PDB entry 8ZDO | electron microscopy, 2.97 A resolution | chains S and s of the 39 polymer chains in the assembly

== Chain S ==
Protein: Tape measure protein (gp16)
Source organism: Mycolicibacterium smegmatis MC2 155
Amino-acid sequence (1699 residues; each row starts with the number of its first residue):
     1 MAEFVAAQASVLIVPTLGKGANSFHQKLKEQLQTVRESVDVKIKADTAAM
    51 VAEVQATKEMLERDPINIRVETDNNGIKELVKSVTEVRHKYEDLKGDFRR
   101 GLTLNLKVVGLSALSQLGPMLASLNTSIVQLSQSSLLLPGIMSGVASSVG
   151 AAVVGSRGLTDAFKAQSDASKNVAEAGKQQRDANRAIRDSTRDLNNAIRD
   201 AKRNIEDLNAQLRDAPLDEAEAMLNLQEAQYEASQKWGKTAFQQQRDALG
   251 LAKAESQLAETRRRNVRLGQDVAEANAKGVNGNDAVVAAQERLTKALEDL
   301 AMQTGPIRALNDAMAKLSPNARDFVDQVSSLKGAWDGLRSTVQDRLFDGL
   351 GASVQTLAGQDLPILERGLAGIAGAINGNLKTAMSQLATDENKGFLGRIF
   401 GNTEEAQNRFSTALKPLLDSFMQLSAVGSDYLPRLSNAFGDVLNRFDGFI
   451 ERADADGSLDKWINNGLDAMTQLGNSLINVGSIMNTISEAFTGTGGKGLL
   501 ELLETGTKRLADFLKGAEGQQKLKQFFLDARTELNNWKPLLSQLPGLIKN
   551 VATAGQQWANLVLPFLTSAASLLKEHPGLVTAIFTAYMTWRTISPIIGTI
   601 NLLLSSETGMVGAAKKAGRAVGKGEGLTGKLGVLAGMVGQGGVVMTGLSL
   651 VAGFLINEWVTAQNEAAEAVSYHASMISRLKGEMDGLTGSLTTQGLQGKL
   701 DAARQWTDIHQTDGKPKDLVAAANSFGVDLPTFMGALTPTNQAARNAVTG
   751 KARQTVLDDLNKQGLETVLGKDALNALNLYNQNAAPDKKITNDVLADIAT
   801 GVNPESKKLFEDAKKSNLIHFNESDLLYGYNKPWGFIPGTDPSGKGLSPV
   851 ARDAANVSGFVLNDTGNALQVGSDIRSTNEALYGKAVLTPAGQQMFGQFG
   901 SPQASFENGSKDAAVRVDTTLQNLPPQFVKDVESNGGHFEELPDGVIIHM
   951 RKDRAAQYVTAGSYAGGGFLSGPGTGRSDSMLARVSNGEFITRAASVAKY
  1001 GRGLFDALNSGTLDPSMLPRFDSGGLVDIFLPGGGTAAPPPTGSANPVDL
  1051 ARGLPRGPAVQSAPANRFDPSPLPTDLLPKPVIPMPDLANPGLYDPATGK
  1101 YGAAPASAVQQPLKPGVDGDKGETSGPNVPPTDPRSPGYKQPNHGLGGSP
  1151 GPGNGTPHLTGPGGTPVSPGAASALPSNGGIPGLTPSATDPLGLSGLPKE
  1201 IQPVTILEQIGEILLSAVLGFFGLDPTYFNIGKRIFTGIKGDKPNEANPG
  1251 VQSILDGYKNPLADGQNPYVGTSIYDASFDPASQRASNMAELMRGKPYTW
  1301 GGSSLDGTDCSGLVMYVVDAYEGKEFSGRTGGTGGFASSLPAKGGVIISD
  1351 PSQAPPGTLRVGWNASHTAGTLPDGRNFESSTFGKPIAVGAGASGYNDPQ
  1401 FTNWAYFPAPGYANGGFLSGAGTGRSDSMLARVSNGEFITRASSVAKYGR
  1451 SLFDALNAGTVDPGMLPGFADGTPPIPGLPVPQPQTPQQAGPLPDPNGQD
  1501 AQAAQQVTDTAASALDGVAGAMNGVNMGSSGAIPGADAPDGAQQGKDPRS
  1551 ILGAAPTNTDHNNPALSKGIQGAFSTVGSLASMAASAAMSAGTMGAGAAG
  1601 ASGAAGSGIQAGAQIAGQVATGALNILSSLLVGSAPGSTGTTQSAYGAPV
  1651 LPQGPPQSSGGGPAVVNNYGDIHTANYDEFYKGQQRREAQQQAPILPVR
Not modelled in the structure: 1-1657

== Chain s ==
Protein: Baseplate hub protein (gp18)
Source organism: Mycolicibacterium smegmatis MC2 155
Amino-acid sequence (587 residues; each row starts with the number of its first residue):
     1 MANNWTDILAASDGDEWAAFKTIEAQADEVRAGHQALRRAKPLIRLWMNN
    51 PDGSEGLVYVGRVDYDDTIRGSFPFKNNTPSQGVLELRDDNYLAVWLKQL
   101 PNNPELKKNVVITVDFYGGKKRWSGLLDKWTIKSKEHVKYLEVTFNDDLT
   151 MLQYLLCPPNPALPIPVLQFPRIFGIAGPAKWAISTLIFINLFRVQGNLW
   201 TLPDDPFNLESWDDILDWSDWQCFVKSNSFLLDDSSVWTFLSSRMNPVDS
   251 IIADALDDAQLTITYRRVLTDDGETAEGFPGAHGIKNGALVFEIVDNSNA
   301 TALEGTFFSGTIVDGFARSVLLYGGGFVEDTLSVVSDDQTLQPDEYYQSG
   351 WLATMAKMPWLVVRDNEWTPIESSDLSWGPAKNVSVIVGGDNPAADAIAK
   401 LIIETTGNLLGYFLLGGFSSAGTIAADIIMPFLVGTIAAWLQWKNTGRAT
   451 ELGWVHYWELYQQGAETNSWSLAALAALRGGFLVGRSETVHLMALHDSWI
   501 IPGLHIDIGQRMGSTVNSKGVENIVWVNQLEEMTAAWDNSAGQTMPLSWV
   551 LKAGKSDRAMSIGERVARLAKKMSEALNNVGVHIVQS
Not modelled in the structure: 1

== How chain S and chain s interact ==
Contacting residue pairs - 28 pairs, chain S then chain s:
  R1686(S) - R70(s)
  R1686(S) - E86(s)  salt bridge
  R1686(S) - K133(s)
  R1686(S) - Y140(s)
  A1689(S) - Q82(s)
  Q1690(S) - S72(s)  hydrogen bond
  Q1690(S) - P74(s)
  Q1690(S) - Q82(s)  hydrogen bond (side chain-backbone)
  Q1690(S) - V84(s)
  Q1691(S) - K76(s)
  Q1691(S) - E564(s)  hydrogen bond
  Q1692(S) - G563(s)
  Q1692(S) - E564(s)
  A1693(S) - Q82(s)
  P1694(S) - P80(s)
  P1694(S) - S81(s)
  P1694(S) - Q82(s)
  P1694(S) - Q153(s)  hydrogen bond (backbone-side chain)
  I1695(S) - A567(s)  hydrophobic
  I1695(S) - R568(s)
  I1695(S) - K571(s)
  L1696(S) - A567(s)  hydrophobic
  P1697(S) - A570(s)
  P1697(S) - K571(s)
  P1697(S) - S574(s)
  R1699(S) - S574(s)  hydrogen bond
  R1699(S) - L577(s)
  R1699(S) - N578(s)  hydrogen bond
Also at the interface, not in a pair above, chain s (24 interface residues in all): T79, G83, E532

== Overview ==
Chain S and chain s form an interface of 11 and 24 residues respectively, with 6 hydrogen bonds and 1 salt
bridge. Polar contacts include R1686(S)-E86(s), Q1690(S)-S72(s) and Q1690(S)-Q82(s).
Chain S is Tape measure protein (gp16) and chain s is Baseplate hub protein (gp18), both from
Mycolicibacterium smegmatis MC2 155; the structure, Cryo-EM structure of Mycobacteriophage Douge baseplate
(gp13, gp17, gp23, gp16, gp18 and gp20), was determined by electron microscopy together with 8ZDJ, 8ZDK, 8ZDL
and 8ZDQ from the same study.
